PDB entry 5N5Y | electron microscopy, 7.70 A resolution (low resolution: residue-level contacts below are approximate; hydrogen-bond / salt-bridge calls are withheld) | chains A and B of the 18 polymer chains in the assembly

# Chain A
Name: DNA-directed RNA polymerase I subunit RPA190
Organism: Saccharomyces cerevisiae
Notes: EC 2.7.7.6
UniProt: P10964 (RPA1_YEAST); numbering as in UniProt (aligned over 1-1664)
Chain sequence (1664 residues; each row starts with the number of its first residue):
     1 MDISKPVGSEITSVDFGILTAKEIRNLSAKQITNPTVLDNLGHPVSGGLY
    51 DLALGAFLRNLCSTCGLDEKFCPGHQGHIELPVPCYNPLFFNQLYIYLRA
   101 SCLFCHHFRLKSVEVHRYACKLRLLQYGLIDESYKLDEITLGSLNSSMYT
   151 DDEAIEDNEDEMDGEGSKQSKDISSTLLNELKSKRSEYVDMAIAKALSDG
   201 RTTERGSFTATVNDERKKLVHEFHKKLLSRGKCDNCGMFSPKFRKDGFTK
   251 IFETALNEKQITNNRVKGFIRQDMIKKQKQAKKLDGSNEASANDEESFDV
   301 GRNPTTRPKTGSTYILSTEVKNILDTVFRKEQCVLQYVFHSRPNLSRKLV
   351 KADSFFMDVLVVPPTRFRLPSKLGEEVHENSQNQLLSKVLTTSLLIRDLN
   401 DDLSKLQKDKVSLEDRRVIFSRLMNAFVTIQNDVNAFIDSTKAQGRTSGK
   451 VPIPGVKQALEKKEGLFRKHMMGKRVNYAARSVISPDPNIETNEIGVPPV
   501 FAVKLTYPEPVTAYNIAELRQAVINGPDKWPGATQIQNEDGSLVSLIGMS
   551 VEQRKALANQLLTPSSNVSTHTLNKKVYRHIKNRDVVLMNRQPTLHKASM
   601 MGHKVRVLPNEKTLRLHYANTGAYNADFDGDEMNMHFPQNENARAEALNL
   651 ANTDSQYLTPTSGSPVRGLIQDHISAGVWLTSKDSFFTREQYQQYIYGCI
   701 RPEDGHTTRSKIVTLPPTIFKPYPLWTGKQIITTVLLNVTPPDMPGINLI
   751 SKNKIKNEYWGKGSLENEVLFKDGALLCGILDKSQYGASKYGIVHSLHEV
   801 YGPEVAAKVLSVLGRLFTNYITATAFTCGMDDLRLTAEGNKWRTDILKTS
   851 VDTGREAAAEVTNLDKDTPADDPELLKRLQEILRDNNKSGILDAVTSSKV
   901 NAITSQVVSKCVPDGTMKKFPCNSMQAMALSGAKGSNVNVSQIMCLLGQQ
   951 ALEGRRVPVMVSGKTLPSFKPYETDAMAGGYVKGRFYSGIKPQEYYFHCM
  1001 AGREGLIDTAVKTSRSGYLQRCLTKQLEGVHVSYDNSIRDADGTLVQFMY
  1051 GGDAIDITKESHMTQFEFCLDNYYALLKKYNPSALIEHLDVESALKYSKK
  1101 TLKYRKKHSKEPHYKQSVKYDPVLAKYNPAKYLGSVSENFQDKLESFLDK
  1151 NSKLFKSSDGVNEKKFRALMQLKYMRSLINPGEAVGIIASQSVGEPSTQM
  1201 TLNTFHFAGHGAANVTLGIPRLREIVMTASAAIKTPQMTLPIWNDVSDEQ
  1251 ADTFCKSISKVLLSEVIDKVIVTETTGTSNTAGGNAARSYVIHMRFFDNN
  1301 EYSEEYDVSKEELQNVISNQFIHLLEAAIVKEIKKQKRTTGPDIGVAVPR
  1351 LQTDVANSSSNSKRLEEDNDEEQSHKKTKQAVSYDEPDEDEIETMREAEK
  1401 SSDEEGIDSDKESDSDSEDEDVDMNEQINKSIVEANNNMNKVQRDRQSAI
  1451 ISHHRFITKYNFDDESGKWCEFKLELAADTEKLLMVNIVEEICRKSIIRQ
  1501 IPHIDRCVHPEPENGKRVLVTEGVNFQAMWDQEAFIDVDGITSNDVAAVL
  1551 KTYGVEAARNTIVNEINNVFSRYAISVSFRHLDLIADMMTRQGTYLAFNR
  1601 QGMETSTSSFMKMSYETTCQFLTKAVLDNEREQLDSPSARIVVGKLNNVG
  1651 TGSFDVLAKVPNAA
Not modelled in the structure: 142-173, 274-311, 1007-1015, 1206-1212, 1277-1285, 1340-1439, 1663-1664
Bound ions: Zn2+ site 1: C62, C72, H75; Zn2+ site 2: C102, C105, C233, C236
Swiss-Prot annotation at these positions:
  - region: P992 to E1004 (Bridging helix)
  - binding site (Zn(2+)): C62, C65, C72, H75, C102, C105, C233, C236
  - binding site (Mg(2+)): D627, D629, D631
  - modified residue (Phosphoserine): S889, S1636

# Chain B
Name: DNA-directed RNA polymerase I subunit RPA135
Organism: Saccharomyces cerevisiae
Notes: EC 2.7.7.6
UniProt: P22138 (RPA2_YEAST); numbering as in UniProt (aligned over 1-1203)
Chain sequence (1203 residues; numbered 1 to 1203; the number before each row is that of its first residue):
     1 MSKVIKPPGQARTADFRTLERESRFINPPKDKSAFPLLQEAVQPHIGSFN
    51 ALTEGPDGGLLNLGVKDIGEKVIFDGKPLNSEDEISNSGYLGNKLSVSVE
   101 QVSIAKPMSNDGVSSAVERKVYPSESRQRLTSYRGKLLLKLKWSVNNGEE
   151 NLFEVRDCGGLPVMLQSNRCHLNKMSPYELVQHKEESDEIGGYFIVNGIE
   201 KLIRMLIVQRRNHPMAIIRPSFANRGASYSHYGIQIRSVRPDQTSQTNVL
   251 HYLNDGQVTFRFSWRKNEYLVPVVMILKALCHTSDREIFDGIIGNDVKDS
   301 FLTDRLELLLRGFKKRYPHLQNRTQVLQYLGDKFRVVFQASPDQSDLEVG
   351 QEVLDRIVLVHLGKDGSQDKFRMLLFMIRKLYSLVAGECSPDNPDATQHQ
   401 EVLLGGFLYGMILKEKIDEYLQNIIAQVRMDINRGMAINFKDKRYMSRVL
   451 MRVNENIGSKMQYFLSTGNLVSQSGLDLQQVSGYTVVAEKINFYRFISHF
   501 RMVHRGSFFAQLKTTTVRKLLPESWGFLCPVHTPDGSPCGLLNHFAHKCR
   551 ISTQQSDVSRIPSILYSLGVAPASHTFAAGPSLCCVQIDGKIIGWVSHEQ
   601 GKIIADTLRYWKVEGKTPGLPIDLEIGYVPPSTRGQYPGLYLFGGHSRML
   651 RPVRYLPLDKEDIVGPFEQVYMNIAVTPQEIQNNVHTHVEFTPTNILSIL
   701 ANLTPFSDFNQSPRNMYQCQMGKQTMGTPGVALCHRSDNKLYRLQTGQTP
   751 IVKANLYDDYGMDNFPNGFNAVVAVISYTGYDMDDAMIINKSADERGFGY
   801 GTMYKTEKVDLALNRNRGDPITQHFGFGNDEWPKEWLEKLDEDGLPYIGT
   851 YVEEGDPICAYFDDTLNKTKIKTYHSSEPAYIEEVNLIGDESNKFQELQT
   901 VSIKYRIRRTPQIGDKFSSRHGQKGVCSRKWPTIDMPFSETGIQPDIIIN
   951 PHAFPSRMTIGMFVESLAGKAGALHGIAQDSTPWIFNEDDTPADYFGEQL
  1001 AKAGYNYHGNEPMYSGATGEELRADIYVGVVYYQRLRHMVNDKFQVRSTG
  1051 PVNSLTMQPVKGRKRHGGIRVGEMERDALIGHGTSFLLQDRLLNSSDYTQ
  1101 ASVCRECGSILTTQQSVPRIGSISTVCCRRCSMRFEDAKKLLTKSEDGEK
  1151 IFIDDSQIWEDGQGNKFVGGNETTTVAIPFVLKYLDSELSAMGIRLRYNV
  1201 EPK
Not modelled in the structure: 1-13, 82-86, 1039-1042, 1142-1150
Bound ions: Zn2+: C1104, C1107, C1128, C1131
Swiss-Prot annotation at these positions:
  - zinc finger: C1104 to C1131 (C4-type)
  - modified residue: S2 (N-acetylserine), S81 (Phosphoserine), S1156 (Phosphoserine)
  - mutagenesis: C1104 (C1104A: No effect; when associated with A-1107; A-1128 and A-1131), C1107 (C1107A: Lethal. Abolishes recruitment of RPA1 to Pol I. No effect; when associated with A-1104; A-1128 and A-1131), C1127 (C1127R: Responsible of suppression of RPA190-5 and RPA190-1 mutations), C1128 (C1128A: No effect; when associated with A-1104; A-1107 and A-1131), C1131 (C1131A: No effect; when associated with A-1104; A-1107 and A-1128)

# Interface between chain A and chain B
Pairs across the interface (313; chain A residue first):
  M1(A) with N1094(B); Y1098(B)
  K5(A) with Q1100(B)
  V7(A) with Q1100(B); T1175(B); V1176(B)
  S9(A) with T1174(B); T1175(B); V1176(B); V1200(B); E1201(B)
  E10(A) with N1199(B); V1200(B); E1201(B)
  I11(A) with Y1198(B); N1199(B)
  T12(A) with N1199(B); E1201(B)
  S13(A) with R1197(B); Y1198(B); N1199(B)
  V14(A) with L1196(B); R1197(B); Y1198(B)
  D15(A) with R1195(B); L1196(B); R1197(B); N1199(B)
  F16(A) with R1195(B); L1196(B)
  G17(A) with I1194(B); R1195(B)
  I18(A) with G1193(B)
  L19(A) with R1130(B); S1190(B); G1193(B); R1195(B)
  E23(A) with R1130(B); R1195(B)
  R25(A) with R1134(B)
  N26(A) with R1129(B); R1130(B); S1132(B); R1134(B)
  L27(A) with R1129(B)
  S28(A) with R1129(B); R1134(B)
  A29(A) with R1129(B); Q1163(B)
  A53(A) with Q1163(B)
  S63(A) with G1162(B); Q1163(B)
  T64(A) with Q1114(B); V1117(B); R1129(B); D1161(B); G1162(B); Q1163(B)
  C65(A) with V1117(B)
  P73(A) with K1183(B)
  H75(A) with Q1114(B)
  Q76(A) with L1111(B); S1190(B)
  N87(A) with M1192(B)
  L89(A) with M1192(B); I1194(B)
  M357(A) with M1192(B)
  V361(A) with S1190(B); A1191(B)
  P363(A) with S1187(B)
  R366(A) with S1054(B); L1055(B); F1180(B)
  F367(A) with F1180(B); Y1184(B); S1187(B)
  E375(A) with L813(B)
  Q382(A) with E1188(B)
  V456(A) with E1188(B)
  L460(A) with E1188(B)
  L466(A) with V1181(B)
  K469(A) with R1070(B)
  H470(A) with Q1058(B)
  M471(A) with L1092(B)
  M472(A) with V1071(B); G1072(B); E1073(B); R1076(B)
  G473(A) with R1070(B); V1071(B); G1072(B)
  K474(A) with R1070(B); V1071(B); R1091(B); L1092(B); S1096(B)
  R475(A) with P1059(B); V1060(B); K1061(B); G1068(B); R1070(B)
  V476(A) with R1047(B); P1059(B); G1068(B); I1069(B); R1070(B); V1071(B); R1091(B)
  N477(A) with R1047(B); S1048(B); T1049(B); G1050(B); P1059(B); R1091(B)
  Y478(A) with R1047(B); S1048(B); T1049(B); R1091(B)
  A479(A) with V1046(B); R1047(B); S1048(B)
  A480(A) with Q1045(B); V1046(B); R1047(B)
  R481(A) with Q1045(B); V1046(B)
  S482(A) with Q1045(B)
  V483(A) with G914(B)
  S485(A) with I913(B); S928(B)
  P486(A) with Y781(B); S928(B)
  D487(A) with Y781(B)
  P488(A) with G780(B); Y781(B)
  F501(A) with V1046(B)
  K504(A) with S1048(B)
  L588(A) with L1087(B)
  N590(A) with E1075(B)
  T594(A) with M1074(B); E1075(B)
  K597(A) with A1078(B); G1081(B); H1082(B)
  A598(A) with H1082(B)
  E611(A) with R929(B)
  T613(A) with I913(B)
  R615(A) with Y781(B); S928(B); R929(B)
  Y618(A) with G780(B); Y781(B); D782(B); M783(B)
  T621(A) with D784(B)
  A626(A) with D784(B)
  D627(A) with D784(B)
  F628(A) with D784(B); A786(B); V926(B)
  D629(A) with K916(B); K924(B); G925(B); V926(B)
  G630(A) with V926(B)
  N634(A) with I1069(B)
  P638(A) with L1087(B)
  N642(A) with F1086(B)
  E646(A) with T1084(B); S1085(B); F1086(B); L1087(B)
  L650(A) with H1082(B)
  A651(A) with T1084(B)
  Q656(A) with H1082(B)
  I670(A) with M783(B)
  Q671(A) with M783(B); N950(B); H952(B)
  D672(A) with S777(B); Y778(B); H952(B)
  W679(A) with R1023(B)
  I821(A) with S777(B)
  T822(A) with Y778(B); S1015(B); A1017(B); T1018(B); L1022(B)
  A823(A) with E1021(B)
  T824(A) with L1022(B); R1023(B); A1024(B)
  A825(A) with L1022(B); R1023(B)
  F826(A) with V775(B); I776(B); S777(B); P951(B); H952(B); R1023(B)
  T827(A) with P951(B)
  C828(A) with V775(B); F963(B); Y1027(B)
  M830(A) with V964(B); A993(B)
  D831(A) with H1008(B); N1010(B)
  R834(A) with D994(B); Y1007(B)
  R843(A) with E988(B)
  Q880(A) with T633(B)
  R884(A) with T633(B); R634(B); G635(B)
  K934(A) with H952(B); P955(B); S956(B)
  N939(A) with P955(B)
  Q942(A) with M958(B)
  E953(A) with K519(B)
  P958(A) with P522(B)
  M960(A) with P522(B); E523(B)
  V961(A) with S390(B); Y671(B)
  S962(A) with V670(B); Y671(B)
  K964(A) with V670(B); M672(B); N673(B)
  T965(A) with P522(B)
  L966(A) with W525(B)
  P967(A) with W525(B); Q669(B); M672(B); N673(B); I674(B)
  S968(A) with H686(B)
  F986(A) with F709(B); Q711(B); M958(B); I960(B)
  Y987(A) with F709(B)
  S988(A) with E988(B)
  G989(A) with D708(B)
  I990(A) with D708(B); W984(B)
  P992(A) with W984(B)
  Q993(A) with E680(B); W984(B)
  Y995(A) with S707(B); D708(B); F709(B); N715(B)
  Y996(A) with W525(B); P530(B); I696(B)
  H998(A) with Q711(B); S712(B)
  C999(A) with V531(B); S712(B)
  M1000(A) with L520(B)
  G1002(A) with S712(B); P713(B)
  R1003(A) with L520(B); C529(B); P530(B); V531(B); T533(B); M716(B)
  E1004(A) with K519(B)
  L1006(A) with C539(B)
  T1024(A) with D1077(B)
  K1025(A) with E1073(B); R1076(B)
  E1028(A) with R1076(B); I1080(B)
  A1184(A) with I1080(B)
  I1187(A) with D1077(B); I1080(B); G1081(B)
  Q1191(A) with D1077(B)
  R1288(A) with E307(B)
  K1335(A) with S228(B); D255(B)
  Q1336(A) with K315(B)
  T1339(A) with R316(B)
  K1482(A) with D304(B); E307(B); L308(B)
  L1483(A) with D304(B)
  L1484(A) with Y252(B); F301(B); D304(B); R305(B)
  N1487(A) with F301(B); R305(B)
  C1619(A) with M1192(B)
  L1622(A) with L1189(B); I1194(B)
  V1626(A) with I1194(B)
  R1631(A) with N1199(B)
  I1641(A) with L1092(B)
  V1642(A) with P1179(B); L1182(B)
  V1643(A) with A1177(B); P1179(B)
  G1644(A) with Q1089(B); P1179(B)
  L1646(A) with S1085(B)
  V1649(A) with S1085(B)
Interface residues without a listed pair, chain A (194 interface residues in all): G8, L67, K348, L360, P364, F437, I438, K457, R468, N489, L505, Q592, L595, H596, M600, E632, H636, Q639, N640, A643, S675, G829, L833, M917, M925, M928, A933, G935, I943, F969, G984, K991, R1021, I1188, E1274, E1332, E1481, S1638, K1645, N1647, T1651
Interface residues without a listed pair, chain B (184 interface residues in all): R311, T515, G526, L528, H532, N543, Q636, N710, T779, D785, L967, N987, T991, D1025, K1043, F1044, T1056, G1062, G1083, D1090, L1093, S1095, D1097, T1112, T1113, Q1115, I1178, P1202

# In short
194 residues of chain A face 184 of chain B across their interface. The Zn2+ site 1 is built by C62(A), C72(A)
and H75(A). Curated annotation (UniProt) lists 8 Zn2+-binding residues and 3 Mg2+-binding residues on chain A;
5 mutagenesis sites on chain B.
Chain A is DNA-directed RNA polymerase I subunit RPA190 and chain B is DNA-directed RNA polymerase I subunit
RPA135, both from Saccharomyces cerevisiae; the structure, Cryo-EM structure of RNA polymerase I in complex
with Rrn3 and Core Factor (Orientation III), was determined by electron microscopy, deposited together with
5O7X, 5N5Z, 5N60 and 5N61.
